PDB entry 1A7N | X-ray diffraction, 2.01 A resolution | chains L and H

== Chain L ==
Name: IGG1-kappa D1.3 fv (light chain)
Organism: Mus musculus
Notes: fragment: fv fragment; engineered mutation(s): E81D
UniProt: P01635 (KV5C_MOUSE); aligned to UniProt positions 1-107 over residues 1-107 (the alignment contains insertions or deletions, so no single offset holds)
Sequence (107 residues; numbered 1 to 107; the number before each row is that of its first residue):
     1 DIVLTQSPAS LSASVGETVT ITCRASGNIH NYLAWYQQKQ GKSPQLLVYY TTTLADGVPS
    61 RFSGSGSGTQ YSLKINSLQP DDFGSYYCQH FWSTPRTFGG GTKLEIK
Sequence notes: conflict Val3 (Glu in P01635), Tyr50 (Lys in P01635), Thr51 (Ala in P01635), Thr52 (Gln in P01635), Arg96 (Trp97 in P01635); variant Asp81 (Glu in P01635)
Disulfide bonds: Cys23-Cys88

== Chain H ==
Name: IGG1-kappa D1.3 fv (heavy chain)
Organism: Mus musculus
Notes: fragment: fv fragment; engineered mutation(s): L312V
UniProt: P01820 (HV44_MOUSE); residues 201-316 here correspond to UniProt positions 133-248 (UniProt number = residue number - 68)
Sequence (116 residues; row label = number of the first residue in the row):
   201 QVQLQESGPG LVAPSQSLSI TCTVSGFSLT GYGVNWVRQP PGKGLEWLGM IWGDGNTDYN
   261 SALKSRLSIS KDNSKSQVFL KMNSLHTDDT ARYYCARERD YRLDYWGQGT TVTVSS
Disulfide bonds: Cys222-Cys295

== Chain L / chain H interface ==
Residue-residue contacts (35):
  Asp1(L) with Ser261(H), hydrogen bond
  Tyr32(L) with Tyr301(H)
  Tyr36(L) with Leu303(H), hydrogen bond (side chain-backbone); Trp306(H)
  Gln38(L) with Gln239(H), hydrogen bond; Tyr294(H), hydrogen bond
  Lys42(L) with Tyr294(H)
  Ser43(L) with Tyr294(H); Trp306(H); Gly307(H), hydrogen bond (side chain-backbone)
  Pro44(L) with Leu245(H), hydrophobic; Trp306(H)
  Leu46(L) with Arg302(H); Leu303(H)
  Tyr49(L) with Tyr301(H); Arg302(H)
  Tyr87(L) with Gln239(H), hydrogen bond; Lys243(H); Gly244(H); Leu245(H)
  Gln89(L) with Leu303(H)
  Phe91(L) with Glu298(H); Tyr301(H); Arg302(H)
  Thr94(L) with Asp258(H)
  Pro95(L) with Trp247(H), hydrophobic; Tyr259(H); Ser261(H)
  Arg96(L) with Asn235(H); Trp247(H); Met250(H); Glu298(H), salt bridge
  Phe98(L) with Val237(H), hydrophobic; Leu245(H); Trp247(H)
Other interface residues (no listed pair), chain L (18 interface residues in all): Ala34, Gly100
Other interface residues (no listed pair), chain H (24 interface residues in all): Glu246, Trp252, Asn260, Asp300, Asp304, Gln308

== Overview ==
Chain L and chain H form an interface of 18 and 24 residues respectively, with 6 hydrogen bonds and 1 salt
bridge. Polar pairs include Arg96(L)-Glu298(H), Asp1(L)-Ser261(H) and Tyr36(L)-Leu303(H).
Here chain L is IGG1-kappa D1.3 fv (light chain) and chain H is IGG1-kappa D1.3 fv (heavy chain), both from
Mus musculus. Entry 1A7N (Fv fragment of mouse monoclonal antibody D1.3 (balb/C, IGG1, K) variant for chain L
GLU81->asp and ...) was determined by X-ray diffraction.
